7ZNL - chains M and O of the 28 polymer chains in the assembly; structure by electron microscopy, 3.45 A resolution.

[Chain M]
Name: THO complex subunit 5 homolog
Organism: Homo sapiens
UniProt: Q13769 (THOC5_HUMAN); residue numbers follow UniProt; this construct covers 1-683
Amino-acid sequence (683 residues; numbered 1 to 683; the number before each row is that of its first residue):
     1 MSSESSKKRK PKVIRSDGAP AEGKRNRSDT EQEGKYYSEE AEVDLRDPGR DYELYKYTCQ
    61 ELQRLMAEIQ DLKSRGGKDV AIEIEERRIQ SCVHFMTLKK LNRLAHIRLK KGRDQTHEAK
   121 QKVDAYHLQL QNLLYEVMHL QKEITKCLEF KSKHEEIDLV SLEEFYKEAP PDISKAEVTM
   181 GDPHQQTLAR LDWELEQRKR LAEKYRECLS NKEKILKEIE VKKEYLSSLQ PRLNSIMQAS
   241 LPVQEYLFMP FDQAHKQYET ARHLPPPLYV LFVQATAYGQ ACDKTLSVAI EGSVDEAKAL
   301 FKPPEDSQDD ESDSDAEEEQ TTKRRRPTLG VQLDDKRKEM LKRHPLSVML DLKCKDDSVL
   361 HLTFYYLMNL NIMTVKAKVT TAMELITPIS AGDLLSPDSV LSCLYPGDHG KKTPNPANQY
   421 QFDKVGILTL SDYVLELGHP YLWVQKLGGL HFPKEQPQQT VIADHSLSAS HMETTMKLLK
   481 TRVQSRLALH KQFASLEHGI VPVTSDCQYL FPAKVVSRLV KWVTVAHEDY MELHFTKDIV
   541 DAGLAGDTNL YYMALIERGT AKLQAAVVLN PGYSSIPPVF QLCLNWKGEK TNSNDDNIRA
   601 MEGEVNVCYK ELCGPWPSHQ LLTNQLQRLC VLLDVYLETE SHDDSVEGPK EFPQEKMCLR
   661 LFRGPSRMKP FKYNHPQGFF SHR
Disordered / not traced: 1-49, 77-79, 152-157, 180-181, 241-242, 249-256, 300-333, 428-429, 458-469, 643-658
UniProt features mapped onto this chain:
  - motif: K7 to K10 (Nuclear localization signal)
  - modified residue: S2 (N-acetylserine), S5 (Phosphoserine), S6 (Phosphoserine), Y225 (Phosphotyrosine), S307 (Phosphoserine), S312 (Phosphoserine), S314 (Phosphoserine), T328 (Phosphothreonine)
  - cross-link: K153 (Glycyl lysine isopeptide (Lys-Gly) (interchain with G-Cter in SUMO2))
  - natural variant: T380 (T380K: In a breast cancer sample), G499 (G499S: In a breast cancer sample)
  - mutagenesis: Y225 (Y225F: Impairs mRNA binding, enhances CXCL12-dependent cell migration)

[Chain O]
Name: THO complex subunit 7 homolog
Organism: Homo sapiens
UniProt: Q6I9Y2 (THOC7_HUMAN); residues 1-204 here = UniProt positions 1-204
Amino-acid sequence (204 residues; row label = number of the first residue in the row):
     1 MGAVTDDEVI RKRLLIDGDG AGDDRRINLL VKSFIKWCNS GSQEEGYSQY QRMLSTLSQC
    61 EFSMGKTLLV YDMNLREMEN YEKIYKEIEC SIAGAHEKIA ECKKQILQAK RIRKNRQEYD
   121 ALAKVIQHHP DRHETLKELE ALGKELEHLS HIKESVEDKL ELRRKQFHVL LSTIHELQQT
   181 LENDEKLSEV EEAQEASMET DPKP
Disordered / not traced: 1-5, 15-22, 42-45, 182-204
UniProt features mapped onto this chain:
  - modified residue: G2 (N-acetylglycine), T5 (Phosphothreonine), K36 (N6-acetyllysine)

[Chain M / chain O interface]
Residue-residue contacts (67; chain M residue first):
  D51(M) - L68(O)
  Y55(M) - L68(O)  hydrophobic
  L62(M) - L57(O)  hydrophobic
  L62(M) - E61(O)
  L65(M) - L57(O)  hydrophobic
  I69(M) - Y50(O)
  Q70(M) - Y50(O)
  K73(M) - Y50(O)
  F95(M) - F34(O)  hydrophobic
  K99(M) - V31(O)
  A105(M) - M64(O)  hydrophobic
  H106(M) - D23(O)
  H106(M) - D24(O)
  R108(M) - Y71(O)
  L109(M) - V70(O)  hydrophobic
  K110(M) - L14(O)  hydrogen bond (side chain-backbone)
  Q115(M) - M78(O)
  T116(M) - N74(O)
  T116(M) - M78(O)
  T116(M) - Y81(O)
  K120(M) - Y81(O)
  V123(M) - Y81(O)
  Y126(M) - Y85(O)  hydrophobic
  Y126(M) - I88(O)  hydrophobic
  Y126(M) - E89(O)
  Y126(M) - I92(O)  hydrophobic
  L130(M) - I88(O)  hydrophobic
  L130(M) - S91(O)
  L130(M) - I92(O)  hydrophobic
  L133(M) - I92(O)  hydrophobic
  L133(M) - H96(O)
  E136(M) - I99(O)
  V137(M) - A95(O)
  V137(M) - I99(O)  hydrophobic
  E143(M) - I106(O)
  I144(M) - Q105(O)
  I144(M) - I106(O)
  C147(M) - K110(O)
  L148(M) - A109(O)  hydrophobic
  F150(M) - R116(O)
  K151(M) - D120(O)
  L159(M) - R132(O)  hydrogen bond (backbone-side chain)
  V160(M) - R132(O)
  H184(M) - N115(O)  hydrogen bond
  H184(M) - E118(O)  salt bridge
  H184(M) - Y119(O)  hydrogen bond
  T187(M) - Y119(O)  hydrogen bond
  L188(M) - E118(O)
  L188(M) - Y119(O)  hydrophobic
  L188(M) - L122(O)  hydrophobic
  L191(M) - L122(O)  hydrophobic
  L191(M) - I126(O)
  L195(M) - V125(O)  hydrophobic
  L195(M) - I126(O)  hydrophobic
  Q197(M) - R132(O)
  R198(M) - I126(O)  hydrogen bond (side chain-backbone)
  R198(M) - H129(O)
  R198(M) - P130(O)  hydrogen bond (side chain-backbone)
  L201(M) - T135(O)
  L201(M) - L136(O)  hydrophobic
  L201(M) - L139(O)  hydrophobic
  Y205(M) - E138(O)
  Y205(M) - L139(O)  hydrophobic
  I215(M) - L149(O)  hydrophobic
  Y269(M) - K165(O)
  Y269(M) - V169(O)  hydrophobic
  V270(M) - S172(O)
Interface residues without a listed pair, chain M (54 interface residues in all): T58, L101, N102, G112, R113, A119, H127, L140, K204, C208, K222
Interface residues without a listed pair, chain O (58 interface residues in all): I27, I35, M53, T67, I84, K98, C102, R113, D131, L142, V156, H168

[In short]
Chain M and chain O form an interface of 54 and 58 residues respectively, with 7 hydrogen bonds and 1 salt
bridge. Among the polar pairs are H184(M)-E118(O), K110(M)-L14(O) and L159(M)-R132(O). UniProt lists one
mutagenesis site on chain M.
Here chain M is THO complex subunit 5 homolog and chain O is THO complex subunit 7 homolog, both from Homo
sapiens. Entry 7ZNL (Structure of the human TREX core THO-UAP56 complex) was determined by electron
microscopy.
